Entry 8XWU (X-ray diffraction, 1.68 A resolution); this record covers chains A and B of the 4 polymer chains in the assembly.

# Chain A
Protein: N-glycosylase/DNA lyase
From: Homo sapiens
Notes: EC 3.2.2.-, 4.2.99.18
Reference sequence: O15527 (OGG1_HUMAN); residues 12-345 here = UniProt positions 12-345
Chain sequence (336 residues; numbered 10 to 345; the number before each row is that of its first residue):
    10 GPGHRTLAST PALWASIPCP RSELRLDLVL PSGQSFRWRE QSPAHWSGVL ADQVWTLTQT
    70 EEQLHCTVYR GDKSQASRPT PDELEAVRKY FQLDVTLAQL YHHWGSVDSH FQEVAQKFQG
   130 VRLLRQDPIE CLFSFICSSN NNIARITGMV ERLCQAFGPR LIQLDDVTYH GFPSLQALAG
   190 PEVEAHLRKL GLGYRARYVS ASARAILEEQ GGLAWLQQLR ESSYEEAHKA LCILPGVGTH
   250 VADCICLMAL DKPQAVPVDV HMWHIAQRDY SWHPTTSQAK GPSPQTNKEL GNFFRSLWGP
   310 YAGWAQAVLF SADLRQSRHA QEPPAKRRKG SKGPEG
Unresolved in the structure: 326-345
Sequence notes: expression tag (10-11); engineered mutation His-249 (Lys in O15527)
Ion coordination: Mg2+ site 1 near Thr-67 (its only coordinating residue here); Mg2+ site 2: Cys-241, Leu-243, Val-246 (shared with DC28(B) of chain B)
Small-molecule neighbours: A1LXK ([(2R,3S,5S)-5-[2-azanyl-6,8-bis(oxidanylidene)-1,7-dihydropurin-9-yl]-2,3,5-tris(oxidanyl)pentyl] dihydrogen phosphate): Gly-42, Phe-45, Phe-144, Ser-147, Asn-150, Asn-151, Ile-152, Ile-155, His-249, Cys-253, Met-257, Pro-266, Val-267, Asp-268, Val-269, His-270, Met-271, Gln-315, Phe-319, Leu-323
Swiss-Prot annotation at these positions:
  - binding site (DNA): Asn-149, Arg-154, Arg-204, His-270, Gln-287
  - binding site (8-oxoguanine): Pro-266, Asp-268, Gln-315, Phe-319
From the paper describing this entry:
  - binding site for A1LXK: His-249, Asp-268
  - catalytic residues: Asp-268
  - mutagenesis - K249H: abolished catalytic activity (AP-lyase activity)
  - mutagenesis - K249H: increased catalytic activity on under acidic conditions

# Chain B
Molecule: 7-nt DNA strand
From: Homo sapiens
Sequence (7 nucleotides; each row starts with the number of its first residue):
    26 GTCTACC
Ion coordination: Mg2+: DC28 (shared with Cys-241(A), Leu-243(A), Val-246(A) of chain A)

# Chain A / chain B interface
Contacting residue pairs - 19 pairs, chain A then chain B:
  Ser-148(A) with DG26(B), sugar contact
  Asn-149(A) with DG26(B), hydrogen bond to the phosphate
  Asn-150(A) with DG26(B), hydrogen bond to the phosphate
  Tyr-203(A) with DG26(B), hydrogen bond to the base
  Tyr-207(A) with DC28(B), sugar contact
  Leu-243(A) with DC28(B), phosphate contact
  Pro-244(A) with DC28(B), phosphate contact
  Gly-245(A) with DT27(B), sugar contact; DC28(B), hydrogen bond to the phosphate
  Val-246(A) with DT27(B), phosphate contact; DC28(B), phosphate contact
  Gly-247(A) with DT27(B), hydrogen bond to the phosphate
  Thr-248(A) with DT27(B), phosphate contact
  His-249(A) with DG26(B), phosphate contact; DT27(B), hydrogen bond to the phosphate
  Val-250(A) with DG26(B), phosphate contact; DT27(B), hydrogen bond to the phosphate
  Asp-268(A) with DG26(B), phosphate contact
  Val-269(A) with DG26(B), hydrogen bond to the phosphate
Other interface residues (no listed pair), chain A (17 interface residues in all): Ser-147, Arg-206
Other interface residues (no listed pair), chain B (4 interface residues in all): DT29

# Summary
Chain A and chain B form an interface of 17 and 4 residues respectively; the contacts include 8 hydrogen
bonds. Polar contacts include Tyr-203(A)/DG26(B), Asn-149(A)/DG26(B) and Asn-150(A)/DG26(B). Ligands of chain
A: compound A1LXK. From the paper: the catalytic residue Asp-268(A); K249H of chain A abolishes catalytic
activity (AP-lyase activity).
Chain A is N-glycosylase/DNA lyase and chain B is a 7-nt DNA strand, both from Homo sapiens; the structure,
Crystal structure of human 8-oxoguanine glycosylase K249H mutant bound to the reaction intermediate derived
from the ..., was determined by X-ray diffraction together with 8XWC, 8XXG and 8XXK from the same study.
